Entry 9D0A (electron microscopy, 3.10 A resolution); this record covers chains B and A of the 5 polymer chains in the assembly.

# Chain B
Name: Guanine nucleotide-binding protein G(I)/G(S)/G(T) subunit beta-1
Organism: Homo sapiens
UniProt: P62873 (GBB1_HUMAN); residues 2-340 here = UniProt positions 2-340
Sequence (339 residues; row label = number of the first residue in the row):
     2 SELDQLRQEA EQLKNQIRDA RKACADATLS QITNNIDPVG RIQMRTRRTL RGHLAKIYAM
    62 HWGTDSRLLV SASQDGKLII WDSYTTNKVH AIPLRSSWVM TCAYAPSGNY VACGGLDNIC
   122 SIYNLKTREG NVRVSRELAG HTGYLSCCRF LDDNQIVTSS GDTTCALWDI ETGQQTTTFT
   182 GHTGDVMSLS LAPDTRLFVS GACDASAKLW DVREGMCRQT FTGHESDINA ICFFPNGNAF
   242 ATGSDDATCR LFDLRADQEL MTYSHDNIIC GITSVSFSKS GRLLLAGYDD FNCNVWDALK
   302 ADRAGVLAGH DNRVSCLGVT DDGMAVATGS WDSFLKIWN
Unresolved in the structure: 2-37
Curated features (UniProtKB/Swiss-Prot):
  - modified residue: S2 (N-acetylserine), H266 (Phosphohistidine)
  - natural variant: L30 (L30F: In MRD42; uncertain significance), R52 (R52G: In MRD42), G64 (G64V: In MRD42), D76 (D76E: In MRD42; D76G: In MRD42), G77 (G77S: In MRD42), K78 (K78R: In MRD42), I80 (I80N: In MRD42; I80T: In MRD42), H91 (H91R: In MRD42; uncertain significance), A92 (A92T: In MRD42), P94 (P94S: In MRD42), L95 (L95P: In MRD42), R96 (R96L: In MRD42), 5 further natural variant entries in UniProt

# Chain A
Name: Guanine nucleotide-binding protein G(q) subunit alpha, Guanine nucleotide-binding protein G(s) subunit alpha isoforms short chimera, Guanine nucleotide-binding protein G(s) subunit alpha isoforms short
Organism: Homo sapiens
UniProt: chimeric construct of P50148, P63092: residues 7-197 from P50148 (GNAQ_HUMAN) positions 7-197 (same numbers); residues 198-366 from P63092 positions 216-384 (UniProt number = residue number + 18)
Sequence (360 residues; each row starts with the number of its first residue):
     7 MGCTLSAEDK AAVERSKMID RNLREDGEKA RRELKLLLLG TGESGKSTFI KQMRIIHGSG
    67 YSDEDKRGFT KLVYQNIFTA MQAMIRAMDT LKIPYKYEHN KAHAQLVREV DVEKVSAFEN
   127 PYVDAIKSLW NDPGIQECYD RRREYQLSDS TKYYLNDLDR VADPAYLPTQ QDVLRVRVPT
   187 TGIIEYPFDL QKVNFHMFDV GGQRSERRKW IQCFNDVTAI IFVVDSSDYN RLQEALNDFK
   247 SIWNNRWLRT ISVILFLNKQ DLLAEKVLAG KSKIEDYFPE FARYTTPEDA TPEPGEDPRV
   307 TRAKYFIRKE FVDISTASGD GRHICYPHFT CAVDTENARR IFNDCKDIIL QMNLREYNLV
Unresolved in the structure: 7-11, 57-186, 209-213, 295-300
Construct notes: conflict G8 (Ala in P50148), T10 (Cys in P50148), A13 (Glu in P50148), 31 further conflict positions vs the reference (P63092) not listed

# Interface between chain B and chain A
Pairs across the interface (43; chain B residue first):
  G53(B) - D26(A)
  G53(B) - L29(A)
  K57(B) - C219(A)
  K57(B) - N221(A)
  K57(B) - D222(A)  salt bridge
  Y59(B) - Q218(A)
  Y59(B) - C219(A)
  K78(B) - D32(A)  salt bridge
  I80(B) - L29(A)  hydrophobic
  N88(B) - A18(A)
  N88(B) - V19(A)
  N88(B) - S22(A)  hydrogen bond
  K89(B) - S22(A)  hydrogen bond (backbone-side chain)
  K89(B) - I25(A)
  V90(B) - R21(A)  hydrogen bond (backbone-side chain)
  V90(B) - I25(A)
  H91(B) - R21(A)  hydrogen bond
  H91(B) - I25(A)
  A92(B) - I25(A)  hydrophobic
  W99(B) - K41(A)
  W99(B) - I189(A)
  W99(B) - F204(A)
  W99(B) - C219(A)
  W99(B) - F220(A)  hydrophobic
  M101(B) - C219(A)  hydrogen bond
  L117(B) - I189(A)  hydrophobic
  L117(B) - W216(A)  hydrophobic
  N119(B) - G188(A)
  Y145(B) - G208(A)
  Y145(B) - K215(A)
  Y145(B) - W216(A)
  M188(B) - K215(A)
  M188(B) - Q218(A)
  C204(B) - K215(A)
  D228(B) - K215(A)  salt bridge
  N230(B) - K215(A)  hydrogen bond
  D246(B) - K215(A)  salt bridge
  D290(B) - R252(A)
  D290(B) - W253(A)
  R314(B) - Q218(A)  hydrogen bond
  R314(B) - W253(A)
  W332(B) - Q218(A)
  W332(B) - N221(A)
Also at the interface, not in a pair above, chain B (28 interface residues in all): R52, D76, D118, G144, D186
Also at the interface, not in a pair above, chain A (25 interface residues in all): D15, A36, T187

# Overview
Chain B and chain A form an interface of 28 and 25 residues respectively, with 7 hydrogen bonds and 4 salt
bridges. Polar contacts include K57(B)-D222(A), K78(B)-D32(A) and D228(B)-K215(A).
Here chain B is Guanine nucleotide-binding protein G(I)/G(S)/G(T) subunit beta-1 and chain A is Guanine
nucleotide-binding protein G(q) subunit alpha, Guanine nucleotide-binding protein G(s) subunit alpha isoforms
short chimera, Guanine nucleotide-binding protein G(s) subunit alpha isoforms short, both from Homo sapiens.
Entry 9D0A (CryoEM structure of PAR2 with endogenous tethered ligand) was determined by electron microscopy,
deposited together with 9D4Z and 9E7R.
